Entry 5URH (X-ray diffraction, 2.50 A resolution); this record covers chain A.

# Chain A
Molecule: NADPH--cytochrome P450 reductase
Source organism: Rattus norvegicus
Notes: EC 1.6.2.4
UniProtKB: P00388 (NCPR_RAT); numbering as in UniProt (aligned over 57-678)
Amino-acid sequence (622 residues; numbered 57 to 678; the number before each row is that of its first residue):
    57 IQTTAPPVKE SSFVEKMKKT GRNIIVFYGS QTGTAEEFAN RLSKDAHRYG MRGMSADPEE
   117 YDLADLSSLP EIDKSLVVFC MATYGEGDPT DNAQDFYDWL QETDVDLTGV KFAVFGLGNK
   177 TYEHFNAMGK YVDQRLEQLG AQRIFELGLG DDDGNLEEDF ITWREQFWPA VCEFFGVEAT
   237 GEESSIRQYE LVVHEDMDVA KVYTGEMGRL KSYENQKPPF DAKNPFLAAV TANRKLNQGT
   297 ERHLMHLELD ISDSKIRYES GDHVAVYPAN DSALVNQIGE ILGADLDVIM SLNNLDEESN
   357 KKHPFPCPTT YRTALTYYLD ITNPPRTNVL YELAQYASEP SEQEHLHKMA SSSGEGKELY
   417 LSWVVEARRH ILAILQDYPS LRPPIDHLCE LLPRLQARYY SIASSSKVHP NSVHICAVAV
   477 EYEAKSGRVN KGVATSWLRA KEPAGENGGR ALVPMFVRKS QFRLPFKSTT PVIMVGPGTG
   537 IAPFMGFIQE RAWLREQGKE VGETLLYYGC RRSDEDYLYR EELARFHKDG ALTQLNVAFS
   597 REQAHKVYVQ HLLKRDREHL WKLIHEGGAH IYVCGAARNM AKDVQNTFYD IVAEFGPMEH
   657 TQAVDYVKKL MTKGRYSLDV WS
Unresolved in the structure: 57-61, 236-239, 501-504
Differences from the reference sequence: engineered mutation A632 (Asp in P00388)
Ligand contacts:
  - FAD (flavin-adenine dinucleotide): H319, T378, R424, R454, Y455, Y456, S457, C472, A473, V474, V476, Y478, K487, G488, V489, A490, T491, T535, A538, D675, W677
  - FMN (flavin mononucleotide): G85, S86, Q87, T88, G89, T90, A91, A138, T139, Y140, G141, E142, G143, L173, G174, N175, Y178, H180, F181, N182, D208, L212
  - NADP (NAP; NADP nicotinamide-adenine-dinucleotide phosphate): R298, L300, V474, P533, G534, T535, G536, G565, C566, R567, D572, S596, R597, K602, Y604, Q606, A632, N635, M636, D639, S678
What the authors report for this chain:
  - conformationally variable residues (order/disorder transition, side-chain flip): A633 to R634, W677
  - binding site for flavin-adenine dinucleotide: W677
  - catalytic residues: D675 (citing earlier work)
  - mutagenesis - R634A: increased catalytic activity on P450
  - mutagenesis - R634A: unchanged catalytic activity on cytochrome c

# Summary
Bound to chain A: flavin mononucleotide, flavin-adenine dinucleotide and NADP. The paper reports the catalytic
residue D675; R634A increases catalytic activity on P450.
Chain A is NADPH--cytochrome P450 reductase (Rattus norvegicus); the structure, CYPOR/D632A with NADP+, was
determined by X-ray diffraction, deposited together with 5URD, 5URE, 5URG and 5URI.
